PDB entry 4GD3 | X-ray diffraction, 3.30 A resolution | chains S and A of the 5 polymer chains in the assembly

[Chain S]
Molecule: Hydrogenase-1 small chain
Source organism: Escherichia coli
Notes: EC 1.12.99.6
UniProt: P69739 (MBHS_ECOLI); residues 1-327 here correspond to UniProt positions 46-372 (UniProt number = residue number + 45)
Amino-acid sequence (335 residues; numbered 1 to 335; the number before each row is that of its first residue):
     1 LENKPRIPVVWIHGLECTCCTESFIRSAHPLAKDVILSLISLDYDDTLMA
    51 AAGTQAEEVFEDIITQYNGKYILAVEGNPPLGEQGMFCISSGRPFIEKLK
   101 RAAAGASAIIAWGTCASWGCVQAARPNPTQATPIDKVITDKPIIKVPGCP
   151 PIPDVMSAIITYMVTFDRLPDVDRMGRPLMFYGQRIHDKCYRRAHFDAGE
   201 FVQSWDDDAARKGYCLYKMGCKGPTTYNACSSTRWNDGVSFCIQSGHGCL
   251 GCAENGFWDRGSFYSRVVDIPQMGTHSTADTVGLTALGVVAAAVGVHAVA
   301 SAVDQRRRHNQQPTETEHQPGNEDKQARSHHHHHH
Unresolved in the structure: 1-3, 308-335
Sequence notes: engineered mutation Cys242 (Pro287 in P69739); expression tag (328-335)
Metal / ion sites: fe4-s3 cluster Fe: Cys17, Cys19, Cys20, Cys115, Cys120, Cys149; 4Fe-4S cluster Fe site 1: His187, Cys190, Cys215, Cys221; 4Fe-4S cluster Fe site 2: Cys230, Cys242, Cys249, Cys252
Small-molecule neighbours:
  - fe4-s3 cluster (F4S): Glu16, Cys17, Thr18, Cys19, Cys20, Glu76, Gly113, Thr114, Cys115, Cys120, Gly148, Cys149
  - 4Fe-4S cluster (SF4), molecule 1: Ile186, His187, Cys190, Arg192, Arg193, Phe196, Cys215, Leu216, Tyr217, Cys221, Gly223, Pro224, Ile243
  - 4Fe-4S cluster (SF4), molecule 2: Ile186, Thr226, Asn228, Cys230, Trp235, Phe241, Cys242, Cys249, Leu250, Gly251, Cys252, Ala253

[Chain A]
Molecule: Ni/Fe-hydrogenase 1 B-type cytochrome subunit
Source organism: Escherichia coli
UniProt: P0AAM1 (CYBH_ECOLI); residues 1-235 here = UniProt positions 1-235
Amino-acid sequence (235 residues; each row starts with the number of its first residue):
     1 MQQKSDNVVSHYVFEAPVRIWHWLTVLCMAVLMVTGYFIGKPLPSVSGEA
    51 TYLFYMGYIRLIHFSAGMVFTVVLLMRIYWAFVGNRYSRELFIVPVWRKS
   101 WWQGVWYEIRWYLFLAKRPSADIGHNPIAQAAMFGYFLMSVFMIITGFAL
   151 YSEHSQYAIFAPFRYVVEFFYWTGGNSMDIHSWHRLGMWLIGAFVIGHVY
   201 MALREDIMSDDTVISTMVNGYRSHKFGKISNKERS
Unresolved in the structure: 1-7, 90-102, 116-126, 211-235
Metal / ion sites: heme Fe: His63, His184
Small-molecule neighbours: heme (HEM): Met29, Leu32, Met33, Gly36, Tyr37, Ile39, Gly40, Arg60, His63, Phe64, Gly67, Phe70, Thr71, Met143, Ile144, Gly147, Phe148, Leu150, Tyr151, His181, His184, Arg185, Met188, Ile191

[How chain S and chain A interact]
Contacting residue pairs (40):
  Arg185(S) with Glu49(A), salt bridge; Thr51(A); Tyr52(A), hydrogen bond
  His187(S) with Thr51(A)
  Asp188(S) with Glu49(A); Ala50(A), hydrogen bond (side chain-backbone); Thr51(A), hydrogen bond
  Arg193(S) with Ala50(A)
  Asp197(S) with Phe54(A)
  Pro224(S) with Thr51(A)
  Tyr227(S) with Glu49(A), hydrogen bond
  Asp269(S) with Tyr52(A)
  Ile270(S) with Thr51(A); Tyr52(A), hydrophobic
  Pro271(S) with Thr51(A); Tyr52(A)
  Met273(S) with Phe54(A); Leu61(A), hydrophobic
  Gly274(S) with Leu61(A)
  Thr275(S) with Gly57(A); Arg60(A); Leu61(A)
  His276(S) with Phe64(A); Tyr151(A), hydrogen bond (backbone-side chain)
  Thr278(S) with Leu61(A)
  Ala279(S) with Phe64(A), hydrophobic; Ser65(A); Met68(A); Tyr151(A)
  Asp280(S) with Tyr151(A), hydrogen bond
  Thr281(S) with Val9(A)
  Val282(S) with Ser65(A); Val69(A), hydrophobic
  Gly283(S) with Met68(A)
  Leu284(S) with Val8(A)
  Thr285(S) with Val9(A), hydrogen bond (side chain-backbone); Ser10(A), hydrogen bond (side chain-backbone)
  Val290(S) with Val72(A), hydrophobic
  Val294(S) with Tyr79(A)
  Arg306(S) with Tyr165(A)
Interface residues without a listed pair, chain S (31 interface residues in all): Glu200, Thr225, Ala286, Leu287, Val289, Arg307
Interface residues without a listed pair, chain A (24 interface residues in all): Val13, Tyr58, Met76, His154, Pro162

[In short]
31 residues of chain S face 24 of chain A across their interface, with 8 hydrogen bonds and 1 salt bridge.
Polar pairs include Arg185(S)-Glu49(A), Arg185(S)-Tyr52(A) and Asp188(S)-Ala50(A). Chain S binds 4Fe-4S
cluster and fe4-s3 cluster. Ligands of chain A: heme.
Here chain S is Hydrogenase-1 small chain and chain A is Ni/Fe-hydrogenase 1 B-type cytochrome subunit, both
from Escherichia coli. Entry 4GD3 (Structure of E. coli hydrogenase-1 in complex with cytochrome b) was
determined by X-ray diffraction.
